6ZOU - chains O and U of the 28 polymer chains in the assembly; structure by X-ray diffraction, 2.90 A resolution.

Chain O:
Protein: Proteasome subunit alpha type-2
Source organism: Saccharomyces cerevisiae S288C
Notes: EC 3.4.25.1
UniProt: P23639 (PSA2_YEAST); residue numbers follow UniProt; this construct covers 1-250
Sequence (250 residues; row label = number of the first residue in the row):
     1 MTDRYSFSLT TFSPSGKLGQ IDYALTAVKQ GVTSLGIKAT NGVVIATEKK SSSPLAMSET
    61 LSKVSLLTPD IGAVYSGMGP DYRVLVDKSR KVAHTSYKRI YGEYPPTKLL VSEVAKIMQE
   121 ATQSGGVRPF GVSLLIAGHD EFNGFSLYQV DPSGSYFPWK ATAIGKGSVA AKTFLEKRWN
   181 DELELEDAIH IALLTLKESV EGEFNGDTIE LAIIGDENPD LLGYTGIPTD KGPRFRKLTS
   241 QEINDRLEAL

Chain U:
Protein: Proteasome subunit alpha type-1
Source organism: Saccharomyces cerevisiae S288C
Notes: EC 3.4.25.1
UniProt: P21243 (PSA1_YEAST); residues -8 to 243 here correspond to UniProt positions 1-252 (UniProt number = residue number + 9)
Sequence (252 residues; row label = number of the first residue in the row; numbers below 1 keep their minus sign (Met-8 is residue -8)):
    -8 MSGAAAASAA GYDRHITIFS PEGRLYQVEY AFKATNQTNI NSLAVRGKDC TVVISQKKVP
    52 DKLLDPTTVS YIFCISRTIG MVVNGPIPDA RNAALRAKAE AAEFRYKYGY DMPCDVLAKR
   112 MANLSQIYTQ RAYMRPLGVI LTFVSVDEEL GPSIYKTDPA GYYVGYKATA TGPKQQEITT
   172 NLENHFKKSK IDHINEESWE KVVEFAITHM IDALGTEFSK NDLEVGVATK DKFFTLSAEN
   232 IEERLVAIAE QD
Unresolved in the structure: -8 to 1, 243

Interface between chain O and chain U:
Contacting residue pairs (67):
  Asp3(O) with Tyr124(U)
  Tyr5(O) with Ile7(U); Ala123(U), hydrophobic; Tyr124(U), hydrophobic
  Leu9(O) with Ile9(U), hydrophobic; Ala123(U), hydrophobic
  Gln20(O) with Ile9(U); Phe10(U), hydrogen bond (side chain-backbone)
  Tyr23(O) with Phe10(U); Ser11(U); Pro12(U), hydrophobic; Gly14(U)
  Ala24(O) with Phe10(U), hydrophobic
  Thr26(O) with Pro12(U); Glu13(U)
  Ala27(O) with Gly14(U)
  Ser52(O) with Tyr153(U)
  Ser53(O) with Thr170(U)
  Pro54(O) with Lys158(U); Glu174(U)
  Leu55(O) with Tyr157(U); Lys158(U), hydrogen bond (backbone-backbone); Ala159(U); Thr170(U); Leu173(U), hydrophobic; Glu174(U); Phe177(U), hydrophobic
  Ala56(O) with Gly156(U); Tyr157(U), hydrophobic
  Met57(O) with Arg37(U); Val155(U); Gly156(U), hydrogen bond (backbone-backbone); Tyr157(U); Lys158(U)
  Thr60(O) with Tyr146(U); Val155(U); Gly156(U), hydrogen bond (side chain-backbone)
  Leu61(O) with Tyr153(U), hydrophobic; Val155(U), hydrophobic
  Met78(O) with Phe10(U), hydrophobic; Leu16(U), hydrophobic
  Pro80(O) with Gln117(U); Ala151(U); Gly152(U); Tyr153(U)
  Asp81(O) with Gln117(U)
  Arg83(O) with Ala113(U), hydrogen bond (side chain-backbone); Asn114(U); Gly152(U), hydrogen bond (side chain-backbone); Tyr154(U)
  Val84(O) with Asn114(U); Gln117(U)
  Asp87(O) with Lys110(U), salt bridge; Asn114(U)
  Gly126(O) with Arg122(U); Ala123(U), hydrogen bond (backbone-backbone)
  Val127(O) with Gln121(U); Arg122(U)
  Arg128(O) with Thr8(U); Phe10(U); Leu16(U); Thr120(U), hydrogen bond (side chain-backbone); Gln121(U), hydrogen bond (backbone-backbone)
  Pro129(O) with Phe10(U); Gln121(U)
  Phe130(O) with Gln121(U)
  Gly131(O) with Phe10(U)
Interface residues without a listed pair, chain O (32 interface residues in all): Met1, Thr2, Gln30, Ala121
Interface residues without a listed pair, chain U (34 interface residues in all): Thr160

Summary:
Chain O and chain U form an interface of 32 and 34 residues respectively; the contacts include 9 hydrogen
bonds and 1 salt bridge. Polar pairs include Asp87(O)-Lys110(U), Gln20(O)-Phe10(U) and Thr60(O)-Gly156(U).
Here chain O is Proteasome subunit alpha type-2 and chain U is Proteasome subunit alpha type-1, both from
Saccharomyces cerevisiae S288C. Entry 6ZOU (Yeast 20S proteasome in complex with glidobactin-like natural
product HB333) was determined by X-ray diffraction, deposited together with 6ZP6 and 6ZP8.
